Entry 3LZT (X-ray diffraction, 0.93 A resolution); this record covers chain A.

Chain A:
Name: Lysozyme
Source organism: Gallus gallus
Notes: EC 3.2.1.17
Reference sequence: P00698 (LYSC_CHICK); residues 1-129 here correspond to UniProt positions 19-147 (UniProt number = residue number + 18)
Chain sequence (129 residues; each row starts with the number of its first residue):
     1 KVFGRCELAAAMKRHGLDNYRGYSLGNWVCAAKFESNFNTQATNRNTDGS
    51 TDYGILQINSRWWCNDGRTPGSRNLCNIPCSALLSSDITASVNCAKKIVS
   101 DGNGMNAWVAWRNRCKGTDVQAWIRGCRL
Swiss-Prot annotation at these positions:
  - active site: Glu-35, Asp-52
  - binding site (substrate): Asp-101
Disulfide bonds: Cys-6/Cys-127, Cys-30/Cys-115, Cys-64/Cys-80, Cys-76/Cys-94

Summary:
Curated annotation (UniProt) lists active-site residues Glu-35 and Asp-52 and substrate-binding residue
Asp-101.
Chain A is Lysozyme (Gallus gallus); the structure, Refinement of triclinic lysozyme at atomic resolution, was
determined by X-ray diffraction together with 4LZT from the same study.
